9IO5 - chains F and T of the 26 polymer chains in the assembly; structure by electron microscopy, 3.20 A resolution.

Chain F:
Name: G1-ATPase subunit alpha
Organism: Mycoplasma mobile 163K
Notes: EC 3.6.3.14
UniProtKB: Q6KIC4 (Q6KIC4_MYCM1); residue numbers follow UniProt; this construct covers 1-528
Amino-acid sequence (528 residues; numbered 1 to 528; the number before each row is that of its first residue):
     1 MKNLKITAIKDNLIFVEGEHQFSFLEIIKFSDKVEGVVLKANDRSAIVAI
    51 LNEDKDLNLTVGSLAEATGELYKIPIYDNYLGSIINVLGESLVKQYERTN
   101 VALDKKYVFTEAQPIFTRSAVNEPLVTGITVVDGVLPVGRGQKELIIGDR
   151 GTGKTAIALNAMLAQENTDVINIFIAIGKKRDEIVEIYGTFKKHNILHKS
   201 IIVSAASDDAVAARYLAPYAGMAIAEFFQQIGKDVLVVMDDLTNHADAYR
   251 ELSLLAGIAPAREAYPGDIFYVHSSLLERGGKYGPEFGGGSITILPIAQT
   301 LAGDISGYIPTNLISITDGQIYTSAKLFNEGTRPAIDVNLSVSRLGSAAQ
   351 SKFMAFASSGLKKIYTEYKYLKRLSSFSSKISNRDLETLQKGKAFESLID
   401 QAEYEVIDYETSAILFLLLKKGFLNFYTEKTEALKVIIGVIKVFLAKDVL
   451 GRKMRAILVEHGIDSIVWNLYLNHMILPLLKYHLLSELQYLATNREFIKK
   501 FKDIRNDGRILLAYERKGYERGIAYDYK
Metal / ion sites: Mg2+: T155 (together with ATP)
Residues lining bound ligands: ATP (adenosine-5'-triphosphate): D149, R150, G151, T152, G153, K154, T155, A156, Q299, F328, R333, P334, Q401, A402, E403

Chain T:
Name: G1-ATPase subunit D
Organism: Mycoplasma mobile 163K
UniProtKB: Q6KIC8 (Q6KIC8_MYCM1); residue numbers follow UniProt; this construct covers 1-293
Amino-acid sequence (293 residues; row label = number of the first residue in the row):
     1 MKKTDKNQTGKEIMKKELLIKTNEQDINLAPKSQSTSKKLSNTWNYEELI
    51 NQTKEIDVNSKIVKTELEYVEEDSRLRKEKIELIQKNYDNLNAKPLVGVD
   101 LYESYSLVLNKSAWNYNEIIQRDTQLTILDMALQVHLFLYEGKIIDIAHI
   151 QKIIKTFVLNVFAKIIKGVPIVLNPIIIFDSVRFDKSKILPVAVANPKLM
   201 PPLGVQDWDTIVDEDEEIKKIVSTFIKLLENALTVGHEVEFFQDTLLVRN
   251 VDGITSLYVSEKAAQVFNNSVIDQIMPEKPKYEALEDPFSNKK
Not modelled in the structure: 1-61, 291-293

Interface between chain F and chain T:
Residue-residue contacts - 60 pairs, chain F then chain T:
  F423(F) - F289(T)  hydrophobic
  L450(F) - Q134(T)
  L450(F) - L137(T)
  L450(F) - F138(T)  hydrophobic
  K453(F) - L137(T)
  K453(F) - F138(T)  hydrogen bond (side chain-backbone)
  K453(F) - Y140(T)  hydrogen bond (side chain-backbone)
  K453(F) - E141(T)  salt bridge
  M454(F) - L137(T)  hydrophobic
  A456(F) - Y140(T)  hydrophobic
  I457(F) - H136(T)
  I457(F) - L137(T)  hydrophobic
  I457(F) - Y140(T)  hydrophobic
  I457(F) - I144(T)  hydrophobic
  E460(F) - Y140(T)  hydrogen bond
  H461(F) - Y140(T)  hydrogen bond
  H461(F) - G142(T)  hydrogen bond (side chain-backbone)
  H461(F) - I144(T)
  I466(F) - L285(T)
  I466(F) - E286(T)
  I466(F) - D287(T)
  N469(F) - D287(T)  hydrogen bond
  N469(F) - F289(T)
  L470(F) - L133(T)
  L470(F) - L285(T)  hydrophobic
  L470(F) - E286(T)
  L470(F) - P288(T)
  Y471(F) - L133(T)  hydrophobic
  Y471(F) - H136(T)  hydrogen bond
  L472(F) - F289(T)  hydrophobic
  N473(F) - P288(T)
  N473(F) - F289(T)
  H474(F) - L129(T)
  H474(F) - D130(T)  salt bridge
  H474(F) - L133(T)
  M475(F) - L133(T)  hydrophobic
  M475(F) - L137(T)  hydrophobic
  L477(F) - F289(T)  hydrophobic
  L485(F) - L83(T)
  L485(F) - N87(T)
  S486(F) - N87(T)
  E487(F) - K80(T)  hydrogen bond (backbone-side chain)
  E487(F) - L83(T)
  L488(F) - L83(T)
  Q489(F) - E79(T)  hydrogen bond
  Q489(F) - L83(T)
  R505(F) - D123(T)
  R505(F) - Q125(T)
  R505(F) - L126(T)
  R505(F) - D130(T)  salt bridge
  N506(F) - L91(T)
  N506(F) - R122(T)  hydrogen bond (side chain-backbone)
  N506(F) - D123(T)  hydrogen bond (backbone-backbone)
  N506(F) - T124(T)
  D507(F) - H237(T)  salt bridge
  R509(F) - V235(T)
  R509(F) - G236(T)
  I510(F) - H237(T)
  Y514(F) - V235(T)
  Y525(F) - Q134(T)
Other interface residues (no listed pair), chain F (33 interface residues in all): K421, V467, Y482, D503
Other interface residues (no listed pair), chain T (30 interface residues in all): I147

In short:
33 residues of chain F face 30 of chain T across their interface; the contacts include 11 hydrogen bonds and 4
salt bridges. Among the polar pairs are K453(F)-E141(T), H474(F)-D130(T) and R505(F)-D130(T). Bound to chain
F: ATP.
Chain F is G1-ATPase subunit alpha and chain T is G1-ATPase subunit D, both from Mycoplasma mobile 163K; the
structure, Cryo-EM structure of G1-ATPase dimer from Mycoplasma mobile gliding machinery, was determined by
electron microscopy.
